PDB entry 3MLZ | X-ray diffraction, 2.99 A resolution | chains L and H of the 3 polymer chains in the assembly

# Chain L
Protein: Human monoclonal anti-HIV-1 gp120 V3 antibody 3074 Fab light chain
From: Homo sapiens
Notes: antibody fragment or engineered binder
Sequence (214 residues; each row starts with the number of its first residue; note: 1 number in that range is skipped by the numbering (no residue carries it; nothing is unmodelled there); a row labelled like 27A-27B holds insertion residues (27A, then the next letters in order)):
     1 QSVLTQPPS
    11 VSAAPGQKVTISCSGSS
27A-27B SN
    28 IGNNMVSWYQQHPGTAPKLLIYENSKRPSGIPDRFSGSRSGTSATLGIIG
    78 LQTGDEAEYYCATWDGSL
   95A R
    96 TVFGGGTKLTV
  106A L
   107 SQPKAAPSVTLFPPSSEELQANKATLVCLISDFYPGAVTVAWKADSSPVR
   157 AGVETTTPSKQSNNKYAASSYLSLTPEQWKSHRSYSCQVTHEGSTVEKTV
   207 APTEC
Disulfides: Cys23-Cys88, Cys134-Cys193

# Chain H
Protein: Human monoclonal anti-HIV-1 gp120 V3 antibody 3074 Fab heavy chain
From: Homo sapiens
Notes: antibody fragment or engineered binder
Sequence (230 residues; each row starts with the number of its first residue; a row labelled like 82A-82C holds insertion residues (82A, then the next letters in order)):
     1 QVQLQESGPGLVKPSETLSLTCTVSGGSISGFHWSWIRQPPGKGLEYIGY
    51 IYYSGSTSYNPSLKSRVSMSVDTSRNQFSLEL
82A-82C SSV
    83 TAADTAVYYCARDFGEYH
100A-100K YDGRGFQCEGF
   101 DLWGQGTLVTVSSASTKGPSVFPLAPSSKSTSGGTAALGCLVKDYFPEPV
   151 TVSWNSGALTSGVHTFPAVLQSSGLYSLSSVVTVPSSSLGTQTYICNVNH
   201 KPSNTKVDKKVEPKSC
Disulfides: Cys22-Cys92, Cys140-Cys196

# Interface between chain L and chain H
Residue-residue contacts - 70 pairs, chain L then chain H:
  Asn31(L) with Glu98(H); Gln100G(H); Glu100I(H)
  Met32(L) with Glu100I(H), hydrogen bond (backbone-side chain)
  Ser34(L) with Glu100I(H), hydrogen bond (side chain-backbone); Gly100J(H)
  Tyr36(L) with Gly100J(H), hydrogen bond (side chain-backbone); Phe100K(H)
  Gln38(L) with Gln39(H), hydrogen bond; Tyr91(H), hydrogen bond
  Thr42(L) with Tyr91(H)
  Ala43(L) with Tyr91(H), hydrophobic; Gly104(H)
  Pro44(L) with Leu45(H), hydrophobic; Tyr91(H); Trp103(H), hydrogen bond (backbone-side chain)
  Leu46(L) with Asp101(H)
  Tyr49(L) with Phe96(H), hydrophobic
  Tyr87(L) with Gln39(H), hydrogen bond; Lys43(H); Gly44(H); Leu45(H), hydrophobic
  Ala89(L) with Glu100I(H)
  Thr90(L) with Cys100H(H)
  Trp91(L) with Gln100G(H); Cys100H(H)
  Ser94(L) with Pro61(H)
  Leu95(L) with Pro61(H)
  Arg95A(L) with Tyr47(H); Asn60(H)
  Thr96(L) with Tyr47(H); Cys100H(H), hydrogen bond (side chain-backbone); Phe100K(H)
  Phe98(L) with Leu45(H); Phe100K(H), hydrophobic
  Phe118(L) with Leu124(H), hydrophobic; Ala125(H); Ala137(H)
  Ser121(L) with Phe122(H); Pro123(H)
  Glu123(L) with Phe122(H); Pro123(H); Lys209(H), salt bridge
  Glu124(L) with Phe122(H); Lys143(H), salt bridge
  Lys129(L) with Phe122(H); Lys143(H)
  Thr131(L) with Leu141(H); Lys143(H)
  Val133(L) with Leu124(H), hydrophobic; Leu141(H), hydrophobic
  Leu135(L) with Phe166(H), hydrophobic; Val181(H), hydrophobic
  Glu160(L) with Val169(H); Leu170(H); Gln171(H)
  Thr162(L) with Pro167(H)
  Thr163(L) with Gly42(H)
  Ser165(L) with His164(H), hydrogen bond
  Lys166(L) with His164(H)
  Gln167(L) with His164(H)
  Ala173(L) with His164(H); Phe166(H), hydrophobic
  Ala174(L) with Phe166(H)
  Ser175(L) with Phe166(H)
  Tyr177(L) with Phe166(H); Leu178(H); Ser179(H), hydrogen bond
  Glu210(L) with Lys129(H), salt bridge; Cys216(H)
Other interface residues (no listed pair), chain L (41 interface residues in all): Asn30, Ser179, Cys211
Other interface residues (no listed pair), chain H (49 interface residues in all): Ile37, Tyr50, Ser58, Ser62, Phe100F, Gln105, Ser120, Val121, Leu138, Ser172, Ser215

# In short
41 residues of chain L and 49 residues of chain H are in contact, with 10 hydrogen bonds and 3 salt bridges.
Polar pairs include Glu123(L)-Lys209(H), Glu124(L)-Lys143(H) and Glu210(L)-Lys129(H).
Chain L is Human monoclonal anti-HIV-1 gp120 V3 antibody 3074 Fab light chain and chain H is Human monoclonal
anti-HIV-1 gp120 V3 antibody 3074 Fab heavy chain, both from Homo sapiens; the structure, Crystal structure of
anti-HIV-1 V3 Fab 3074 in complex with a VI191 V3 peptide, was determined by X-ray diffraction, deposited
together with 3MLR, 3MLS, 3MLT, 3MLU, 3MLV, 3MLW and 3MLY.
